8ITM - chains B and N of the 5 polymer chains in the assembly; structure by electron microscopy, 3.13 A resolution.

[Chain B]
Name: Guanine nucleotide-binding protein G(I)/G(S)/G(T) subunit beta-1
Source organism: Rattus norvegicus
Reference sequence: P54311 (GBB1_RAT); residues 2-340 here = UniProt positions 2-340
Chain sequence (371 residues; numbered -4 to 366; the number before each row is that of its first residue; numbers below 1 keep their minus sign (Met-4 is residue -4)):
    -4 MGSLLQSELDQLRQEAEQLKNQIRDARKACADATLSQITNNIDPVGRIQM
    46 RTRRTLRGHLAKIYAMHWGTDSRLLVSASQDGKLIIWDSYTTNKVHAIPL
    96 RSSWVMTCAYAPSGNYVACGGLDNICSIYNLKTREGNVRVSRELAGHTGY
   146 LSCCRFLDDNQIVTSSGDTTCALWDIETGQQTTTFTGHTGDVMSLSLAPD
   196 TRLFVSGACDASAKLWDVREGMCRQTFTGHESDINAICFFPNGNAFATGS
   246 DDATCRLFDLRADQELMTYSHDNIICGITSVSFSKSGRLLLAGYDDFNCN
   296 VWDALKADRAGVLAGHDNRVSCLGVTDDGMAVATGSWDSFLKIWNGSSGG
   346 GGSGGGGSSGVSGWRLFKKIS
Unresolved in the structure: -4 to 2, 344-366
Differences from the reference sequence: initiating methionine (-4); expression tag (-3 to 1, 341-366)
Curated features (UniProtKB/Swiss-Prot):
  - modified residue: Ser2 (N-acetylserine), His266 (Phosphohistidine)

[Chain N]
Name: Nanobody-35
Source organism: synthetic construct
Notes: antibody fragment or engineered binder
Chain sequence (128 residues; each row starts with the number of its first residue):
     1 QVQLQESGGGLVQPGGSLRLSCAASGFTFSNYKMNWVRQAPGKGLEWVSD
    51 ISQSGASISYTGSVKGRFTISRDNAKNTLYLQMNSLKPEDTAVYYCARCP
   101 APFTRDCFDVTSTTYAYRGQGTQVTVSS
Unresolved in the structure: 128
Disulfide bonds: Cys22-Cys96, Cys99-Cys107

[How chain B and chain N interact]
Pairs across the interface - 18 pairs, chain B then chain N:
  Cys204(B) with Tyr117(N), hydrogen bond (backbone-side chain)
  Asp205(B) with Ala116(N)
  Ala206(B) with Tyr117(N)
  Thr223(B) with Gln1(N)
  Gly224(B) with Gln1(N)
  His225(B) with Gln1(N)
  Glu226(B) with Gly26(N); Phe27(N); Thr28(N); Tyr32(N), hydrogen bond (backbone-side chain); Arg98(N), hydrogen bond (backbone-side chain)
  Ser227(B) with Pro100(N), hydrogen bond (side chain-backbone); Tyr117(N)
  Asp228(B) with Pro100(N); Tyr117(N), hydrogen bond
  Asp246(B) with Pro102(N)
  Asp247(B) with Tyr32(N), hydrogen bond
  Ile270(B) with Phe103(N), hydrophobic
Also at the interface, not in a pair above, chain B (13 interface residues in all): Thr184
Also at the interface, not in a pair above, chain N (13 interface residues in all): Ala101, Thr114

[Overview]
Chain B and chain N each contribute 13 residues to their interface; the contacts include 6 hydrogen bonds.
Polar contacts include Cys204(B)-Tyr117(N), Glu226(B)-Tyr32(N) and Glu226(B)-Arg98(N).
Here chain B is Guanine nucleotide-binding protein G(I)/G(S)/G(T) subunit beta-1 (Rattus norvegicus) and chain
N is Nanobody-35 (synthetic construct). Entry 8ITM (Cryo-EM structure of GIPR splice variant 2 (SV2) in
complex with Gs protein) was determined by electron microscopy (same publication as 8ITL).
